PDB entry 5CJB | X-ray diffraction, 2.40 A resolution | chains A and B of the 4 polymer chains in the assembly

== Chain A ==
Name: Osteoclast-associated immunoglobulin-like receptor
Source organism: Homo sapiens
UniProt: Q8IYS5 (OSCAR_HUMAN); residues 35-219 here correspond to UniProt positions 31-215 (UniProt number = residue number - 4)
Amino-acid sequence (185 residues; row label = number of the first residue in the row):
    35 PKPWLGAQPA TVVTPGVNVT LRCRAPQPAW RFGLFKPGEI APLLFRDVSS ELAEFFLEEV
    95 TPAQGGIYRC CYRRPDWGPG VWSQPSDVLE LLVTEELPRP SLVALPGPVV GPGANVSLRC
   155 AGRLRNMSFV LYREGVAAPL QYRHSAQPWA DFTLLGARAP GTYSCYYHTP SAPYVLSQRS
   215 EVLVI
Disordered / not traced: 142-147
Cystine bridges: C57-C104, C154-C199
Curated features (UniProtKB/Swiss-Prot):
  - glycosylation (N-linked (GlcNAc...) asparagine): N52, N149
Reported in the primary citation:
  - conformationally variable residues (side-chain flip): E168, R213
  - contacts within the chain: E168-R213
  - mutagenesis - R213A: decreased signaling in response to collagen I
  - post-translational modification sites: N52, N149, N160 (proposed by the authors, not directly observed)

== Chain B ==
Name: collagen-like peptide
Source organism: Homo sapiens
Amino-acid sequence (25 residues; each row starts with the number of its first residue):
     1 GPPGPPGPPG PPGPAGFPGP PGPPG
Disordered / not traced: 24-25
Modified / non-standard residues: P3, P6, P9, P12, P18, P21, P24 (4-hydroxyproline; HYP)

== Interface between chain A and chain B ==
Pairs across the interface (15; chain A residue first):
  V164(A) with P12(B)
  Y166(A) with G13(B), hydrogen bond (side chain-backbone); A15(B)
  A171(A) with P14(B); A15(B)
  P173(A) with P12(B)
  Y176(A) with P11(B); P12(B)
  Y200(A) with P12(B)
  H202(A) with P12(B)
  P204(A) with P9(B)
  S205(A) with P9(B)
  Y208(A) with P9(B)
  R213(A) with A15(B); G16(B)
Interface residues without a listed pair, chain B (8 interface residues in all): P18
Interface features reported in the paper:
  - interface residues, chain A: Y176(A), P204(A)
  - hot spots on chain A (mutagenesis) - Y166A, Y176A, Y200A, Y208A: decreased signaling

== Summary ==
11 residues of chain A and 8 residues of chain B are in contact, with 1 hydrogen bond. The hydrogen-bonded
pair is Y166(A)-G13(B). From the paper: Y166A, Y176A and Y200A of chain A, among others, reduce signaling;
interface residues Y176(A) and P204(A); 5 substitutions were tested in all.
Here chain A is Osteoclast-associated immunoglobulin-like receptor and chain B is collagen-like peptide, both
from Homo sapiens. Entry 5CJB (Human Osteoclast Associated Receptor (OSCAR) in complex with a collagen-like
peptide) was determined by X-ray diffraction together with 5CJ8 from the same study.
